Entry 8BTG (electron microscopy, 3.20 A resolution); this record covers chains B and Y of the 9 polymer chains in the assembly.

[Chain B]
Protein: Chromosomal replication initiator protein DnaA
Organism: Bacillus subtilis
UniProtKB: A0A063XAK9 (A0A063XAK9_BACIU); numbering as in UniProt (aligned over 1-446)
Amino-acid sequence (446 residues; numbered 1 to 446; the number before each row is that of its first residue):
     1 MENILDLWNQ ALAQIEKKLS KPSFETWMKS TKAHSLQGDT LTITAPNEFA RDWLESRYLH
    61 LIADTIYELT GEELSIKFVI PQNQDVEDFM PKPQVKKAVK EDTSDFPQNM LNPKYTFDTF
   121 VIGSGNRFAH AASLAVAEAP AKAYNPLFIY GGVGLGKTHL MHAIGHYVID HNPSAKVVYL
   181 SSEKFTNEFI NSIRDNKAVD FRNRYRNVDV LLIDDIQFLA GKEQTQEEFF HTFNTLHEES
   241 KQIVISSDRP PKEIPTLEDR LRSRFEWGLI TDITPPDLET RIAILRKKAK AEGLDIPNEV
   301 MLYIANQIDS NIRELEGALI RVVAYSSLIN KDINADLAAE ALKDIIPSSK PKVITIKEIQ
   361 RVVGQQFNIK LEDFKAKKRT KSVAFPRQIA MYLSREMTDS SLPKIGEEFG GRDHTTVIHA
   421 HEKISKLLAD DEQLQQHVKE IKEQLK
Unresolved in the structure: 1-108, 346-348
Bound ions: Mg2+: Asp-214 (together with ATP)
Small-molecule neighbours: ATP (adenosine-5'-triphosphate): Lys-114, Tyr-115, Thr-119, Phe-120, Val-121, Asn-126, Gly-152, Val-153, Gly-154, Leu-155, Gly-156, Lys-157, Thr-158, His-159, Asp-214, Ile-284, Lys-288, Ile-312, Arg-313, Glu-316
Reported in the primary citation:
  - mutagenesis - T26A, W27A, F49A: decreased binding to DnaD
  - mutagenesis - T26A, W27A, F49A: abolished growth

[Chain Y]
Molecule: 41-nt DNA strand
Sequence (41 nucleotides; numbered 1 to 41; the number before each row is that of its first residue):
     1 TAGTAGAAGT AATAGTAGGG CCTGTGGATT TGTGGATAAG T

[Chain B / chain Y interface]
Contacting residue pairs (28; chain B residue first):
  Thr-186(B) / DA17(Y)  base contact
  Asn-187(B) / DA17(Y)  hydrogen bond to the base
  Phe-189(B) / DG15(Y)  base contact
  Ile-190(B) / DT16(Y)  sugar contact
  Ile-190(B) / DA17(Y)  base contact
  Ile-193(B) / DG15(Y)  base contact
  Asn-196(B) / DT13(Y)  hydrogen bond to the base
  Ala-198(B) / DG15(Y)  base contact
  Arg-202(B) / DA14(Y)  base contact
  Arg-202(B) / DG15(Y)  hydrogen bond to the base
  Phe-218(B) / DA17(Y)  base contact
  Lys-222(B) / DA17(Y)  phosphate contact
  Glu-223(B) / DA17(Y)  hydrogen bond to the phosphate
  Gln-224(B) / DT16(Y)  phosphate contact
  Gln-224(B) / DA17(Y)  hydrogen bond to the phosphate
  Thr-225(B) / DA17(Y)  hydrogen bond to the phosphate
  Glu-228(B) / DG15(Y)  hydrogen bond to the base
  Ser-401(B) / DT30(Y)  phosphate contact
  Ser-401(B) / DT31(Y)  phosphate contact
  Leu-402(B) / DT31(Y)  hydrogen bond to the phosphate
  Pro-403(B) / DT30(Y)  phosphate contact
  Pro-403(B) / DT31(Y)  phosphate contact
  His-414(B) / DT31(Y)  base contact
  His-414(B) / DG32(Y)  hydrogen bond to the base
  Thr-415(B) / DG32(Y)  base contact
  Thr-415(B) / DT33(Y)  base contact
  Ile-418(B) / DG32(Y)  phosphate contact
  His-419(B) / DT33(Y)  base contact
Other interface residues (no listed pair), chain B (22 interface residues in all): Gly-221
Other interface residues (no listed pair), chain Y (10 interface residues in all): DG34

[Summary]
Chain B and chain Y form an interface of 22 and 10 residues respectively, with 9 hydrogen bonds. Among the
polar pairs are Asn-187(B)/DA17(Y), Asn-196(B)/DT13(Y) and Arg-202(B)/DG15(Y). Chain B binds ATP. From the
paper: T26A, W27A and F49A of chain B reduce binding to DnaD; T26A, W27A and F49A of chain B abolish growth.
Here chain B is Chromosomal replication initiator protein DnaA (Bacillus subtilis) and chain Y is a 41-nt DNA
strand. Entry 8BTG (Cryo-EM structure of the bacterial replication origin opening basal unwinding system) was
determined by electron microscopy.
